PDB entry 3WTP | X-ray diffraction, 2.67 A resolution | chains A and J of the 10 polymer chains in the assembly

[Chain A]
Molecule: Histone H3-like centromeric protein A
From: Homo sapiens
UniProtKB: P49450 (CENPA_HUMAN); numbering as in UniProt (aligned over 1-140)
Sequence (143 residues; row label = number of the first residue in the row; numbers below 1 keep their minus sign (Gly-2 is residue -2)):
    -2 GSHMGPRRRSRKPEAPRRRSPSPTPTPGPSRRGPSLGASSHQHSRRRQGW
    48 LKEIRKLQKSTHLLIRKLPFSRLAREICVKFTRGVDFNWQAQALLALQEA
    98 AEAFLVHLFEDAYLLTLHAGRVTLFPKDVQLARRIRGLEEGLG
Not modelled in the structure: -2 to 45, 135-140
Differences from the reference sequence: expression tag (-2 to 0)
Curated features (UniProtKB/Swiss-Prot):
  - region: Gln39 to Leu54 (Important for flexibility of DNA ends that protrude from nucleosomes)
  - modified residue: Gly2 (N,N,N-trimethylglycine), Ser7 (Phosphoserine), Ser17 (Phosphoserine), Ser19 (Phosphoserine), Ser27 (Phosphoserine), Ser68 (Phosphoserine)

[Chain J]
Molecule: 146-nt DNA strand
Sequence (146 nucleotides; numbered 147 to 292; the number before each row is that of its first residue):
   147 ATCAATATCCACCTGCAGATTCTACCAAAAGTGTATTTGGAAACTGCTCC
   197 ATCAAAAGGCATGTTCAGCTGAATTCAGCTGAACATGCCTTTTGATGGAG
   247 CAGTTTCCAAATACACTTTTGGTAGAATCTGCAGGTGGATATTGAT

[Interface between chain A and chain J]
Residue-residue contacts (13; chain A residue first):
  Gly46(A) - DA229(J)  phosphate contact
  Trp47(A) - DA229(J)  hydrogen bond to the phosphate
  Lys49(A) - DT154(J)  hydrogen bond to the phosphate
  Lys49(A) - DC155(J)  sugar contact
  Lys56(A) - DC156(J)  salt bridge to the phosphate
  Arg63(A) - DT237(J)  phosphate contact
  Arg63(A) - DT238(J)  phosphate contact
  Lys64(A) - DT238(J)  hydrogen bond to the phosphate
  Leu65(A) - DT237(J)  phosphate contact
  Leu65(A) - DT238(J)  hydrogen bond to the phosphate
  Pro66(A) - DT237(J)  phosphate contact
  Arg69(A) - DT237(J)  salt bridge to the phosphate
  Asn85(A) - DC247(J)  sugar contact
Interface residues without a listed pair, chain A (14 interface residues in all): Glu50, Lys53, Gln87, Thr120
Interface residues without a listed pair, chain J (9 interface residues in all): DG227, DG249

[Summary]
14 residues of chain A face 9 of chain J across their interface; the contacts include 4 hydrogen bonds and 2
salt bridges. Polar contacts include Trp47(A)-DA229(J), Lys49(A)-DT154(J) and Lys64(A)-DT238(J).
Here chain A is Histone H3-like centromeric protein A (Homo sapiens) and chain J is a 146-nt DNA strand. Entry
3WTP (Crystal Structure of the heterotypic nucleosome containing human CENP-A and H3.3) was determined by
X-ray diffraction.
